8IGR - chains A and T of the 12 polymer chains in the assembly; structure by electron microscopy, 3.10 A resolution.

Chain A:
Molecule: Transcriptional activator II
From: Escherichia phage Lambda
UniProt: P03042 (RPC2_LAMBD); numbering as in UniProt (aligned over 1-97)
Chain sequence (97 residues; each row starts with the number of its first residue):
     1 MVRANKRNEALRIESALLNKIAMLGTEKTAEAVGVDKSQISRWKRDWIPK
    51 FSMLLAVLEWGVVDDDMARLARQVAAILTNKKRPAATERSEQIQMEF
Unresolved in the structure: 1-6, 81-97
Swiss-Prot annotation at these positions:
  - DNA-binding region: Thr26 to Arg45 (H-T-H motif)

Chain T:
Molecule: template strand DNA
Sequence (85 nucleotides; numbered 1 to 85; the number before each row is that of its first residue):
     1 GCATACATTCAATCAATTGTTATCTAAGGAAATACTTACATATGGTTCGT
    51 GCAAACAAACGCAACGAGGCTCTACGAATCGAGAG
Unresolved in the structure: 1-8, 70-85

Interface between chain A and chain T:
Contacting residue pairs - 10 pairs, chain A then chain T:
  Val35(A) with DG61(T), phosphate contact
  Asp36(A) with DG61(T), hydrogen bond to the phosphate; DC62(T), base contact
  Ser38(A) with DC62(T), hydrogen bond to the base; DA63(T), hydrogen bond to the base
  Gln39(A) with DC60(T), sugar contact; DG61(T), base contact
  Arg42(A) with DG61(T), hydrogen bond to the base
  Trp43(A) with DC60(T), hydrogen bond to the phosphate
  Trp47(A) with DA59(T), phosphate contact
Interface residues without a listed pair, chain A (8 interface residues in all): Gly34

In short:
8 residues of chain A and 5 residues of chain T are in contact; the contacts include 5 hydrogen bonds. Polar
contacts include Ser38(A)-DC62(T), Ser38(A)-DA63(T) and Arg42(A)-DG61(T).
Here chain A is Transcriptional activator II (Escherichia phage Lambda) and chain T is template strand DNA.
Entry 8IGR (Cryo-EM structure of CII-dependent transcription activation complex) was determined by electron
microscopy, deposited together with 8IGS.
